PDB entry 5L5Z | X-ray diffraction, 2.70 A resolution | chains M and b of the 28 polymer chains in the assembly

[Chain M]
Protein: Proteasome subunit beta type-7
Source organism: Saccharomyces cerevisiae (strain ATCC 204508 / S288c)
Notes: EC 3.4.25.1
Reference sequence: P30657 (PSB7_YEAST); residues -12 to 233 here correspond to UniProt positions 21-266 (UniProt number = residue number + 33)
Amino-acid sequence (246 residues; numbered -12 to 233; the number before each row is that of its first residue; numbers below 1 keep their minus sign (Thr-12 is residue -12)):
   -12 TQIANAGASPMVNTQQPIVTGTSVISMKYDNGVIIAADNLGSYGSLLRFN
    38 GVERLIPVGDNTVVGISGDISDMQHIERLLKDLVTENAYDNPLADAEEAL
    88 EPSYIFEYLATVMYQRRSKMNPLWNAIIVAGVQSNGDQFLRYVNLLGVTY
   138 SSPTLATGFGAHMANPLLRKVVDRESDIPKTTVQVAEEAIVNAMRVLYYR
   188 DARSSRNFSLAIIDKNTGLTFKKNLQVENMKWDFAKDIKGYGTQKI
Unresolved in the structure: -12 to 0

[Chain b]
Protein: Proteasome subunit beta type-1
Source organism: Saccharomyces cerevisiae (strain ATCC 204508 / S288c)
Notes: EC 3.4.25.1
Reference sequence: P38624 (PSB1_YEAST); residues 1-196 here correspond to UniProt positions 20-215 (UniProt number = residue number + 19)
Amino-acid sequence (196 residues; row label = number of the first residue in the row):
     1 TSIMAVTFKDGVILGADSRTTTGAYIANRVTDKLTRVHDKIWCCRSGSAA
    51 DTQAIADIVQYHLELYTSQYGTPSTETAASVFKELCYENKDNLTAGIIVA
   101 GYDDKNKGEVYTIPLGGSVHKLPYAIAGSGSTFIYGYCDKNFRENMSKEE
   151 TVDFIKHSLSQAIKWDGSSGGVIRMVVLTAAGVERLIFYPDEYEQL
Covalently attached groups: bortezomib (BO2) linked to Thr1
Residues lining bound ligands: bortezomib (BO2; N-[(1R)-1-(dihydroxyboryl)-3-methylbutyl]-N-(pyrazin-2-ylcarbonyl)-L-phenylalaninamide): Arg19, Thr20, Thr21, Thr22, Ala27, Thr31, Lys33, Arg45, Ser46, Gly47, Ser48, Ala49, Thr52, Ser168
UniProt features mapped onto this chain:
  - active site: Thr1 (Nucleophile)

[How chain M and chain b interact]
Contacting residue pairs (63):
  Ser32(M) with Trp165(b); Asp166(b); Gly167(b), hydrogen bond (backbone-backbone)
  Leu33(M) with Phe133(b), hydrophobic; Trp165(b)
  Leu34(M) with Lys164(b); Trp165(b), hydrogen bond (backbone-backbone); Gly167(b)
  Arg35(M) with Trp165(b)
  Asn37(M) with Trp165(b)
  Phe146(M) with Ala24(b), hydrophobic; Tyr25(b)
  Tyr185(M) with Glu194(b), hydrogen bond
  Tyr186(M) with Ile26(b); Arg29(b)
  Arg187(M) with Ala24(b); Tyr25(b); Ile26(b), hydrogen bond (backbone-backbone); Ala27(b), hydrogen bond (side chain-backbone); Asn28(b); Arg29(b)
  Asp188(M) with Ala24(b); Ile26(b)
  Ala189(M) with Arg19(b); Thr21(b); Ala24(b), hydrogen bond (backbone-backbone); Ile26(b); Gly167(b)
  Arg193(M) with Asp191(b), salt bridge; Glu194(b), salt bridge
  Lys218(M) with Arg29(b), hydrogen bond (backbone-side chain)
  Trp219(M) with Arg29(b); Gly171(b); Val172(b), hydrophobic; Tyr189(b); Pro190(b)
  Asp220(M) with Tyr189(b)
  Phe221(M) with Arg29(b); Val30(b), hydrophobic
  Ala222(M) with Val30(b), hydrophobic; Arg174(b), hydrogen bond (backbone-side chain); Ile187(b), hydrophobic
  Lys223(M) with Ile187(b); Tyr189(b)
  Ile225(M) with Val30(b), hydrophobic; Arg174(b)
  Lys226(M) with Asp32(b); Arg185(b)
  Gly227(M) with Asp32(b), hydrogen bond (backbone-side chain)
  Tyr228(M) with Thr35(b); Arg45(b); Gln53(b), hydrogen bond (side chain-backbone); Ala56(b); Asp57(b), hydrogen bond
  Gln231(M) with Asp32(b); Leu34(b); Thr35(b); Arg36(b), hydrogen bond (side chain-backbone); Trp42(b); Arg185(b)
  Ile233(M) with Arg36(b); Trp42(b); Arg185(b), hydrogen bond (backbone-side chain)
Also at the interface, not in a pair above, chain M (27 interface residues in all): Met150, Arg190, Met217
Also at the interface, not in a pair above, chain b (35 interface residues in all): Ile163, Ser168, Val183

[Summary]
27 residues of chain M and 35 residues of chain b are in contact; the contacts include 13 hydrogen bonds and 2
salt bridges. Polar pairs include Arg193(M)-Asp191(b), Arg193(M)-Glu194(b) and Tyr185(M)-Glu194(b). Bortezomib
is covalently linked to Thr1(b).
Chain M is Proteasome subunit beta type-7 and chain b is Proteasome subunit beta type-1, both from
Saccharomyces cerevisiae (strain ATCC 204508 / S288c); the structure, Yeast 20S proteasome with human beta5c
(1-138) and human beta6 (97-111; 118-133) in complex with bortezomib, was determined by X-ray diffraction
together with 5L52, 5L54, 5L55, 5L5A, 5L5B, 5L5D and 30 further entries from the same study.
